PDB entry 5EZO | X-ray diffraction, 3.63 A resolution | chains H and A of the 3 polymer chains in the assembly

[Chain H]
Protein: PfCyRPA
From: Homo sapiens
Sequence (222 residues; row label = number of the first residue in the row):
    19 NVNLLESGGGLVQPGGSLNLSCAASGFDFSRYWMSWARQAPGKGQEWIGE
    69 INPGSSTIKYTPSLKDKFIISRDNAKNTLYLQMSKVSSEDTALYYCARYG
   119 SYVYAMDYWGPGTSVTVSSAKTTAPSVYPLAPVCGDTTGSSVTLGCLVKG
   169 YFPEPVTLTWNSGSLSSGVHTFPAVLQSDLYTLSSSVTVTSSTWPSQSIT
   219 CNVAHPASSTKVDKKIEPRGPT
Disulfide bonds: C40-C114, C164-C219
Covalent attachments: glycan linked to N37

[Chain A]
Protein: c12 Fab
From: Plasmodium falciparum (isolate 3D7)
UniProt: Q8IFM8 (Q8IFM8_PLAF7); numbering as in UniProt (aligned over 31-362)
Sequence (332 residues; row label = number of the first residue in the row):
    31 RHVFIRTELSFIKNNVPCIRDMFFIYKRELYNICLDDLKGEEDETHIYVQ
    81 KKVKDSWITLNDLFKETDLTGRPHIFAYVDVEEIIILLCEDEEFSNRKKD
   131 MTCHRFYSNDGKEYNNSEITISDYILKDKLLSSYVSLPLKIENREYFLIC
   181 GVSPYKFKDDNKKDDILCMASHDKGETWGTKIVIKYDNYKLGVQYFFLRP
   231 YISKNDLSFHFYVGDNINNVKNVNFIECTHEKDLEFVCSNRDFLKDNKVL
   281 QDVSTLNDEYIVSYGNDNNFAECYIFFNNENSILIKPEKYGNTTAGCYGG
   331 TFVKIDENRTLFIYSSSQGIYNIHTIYYANYE
Disordered / not traced: 69-72, 124-128, 361-362
Disulfide bonds: C48-C64, C119-C133, C180-C198, C258-C268, C303-C327
From the paper describing this entry:
  - mutagenesis - D66K: unchanged binding to mAb SB1.6
  - conformationally variable residues (order/disorder transition): K186 to K192

[Chain H / chain A interface]
Contacting residue pairs - 11 pairs, chain H then chain A:
  W51(H) with K95(A)
  Y120(H) with N91(A); D92(A), hydrogen bond (backbone-backbone); K95(A); E96(A); F136(A), hydrophobic; Y144(A), hydrogen bond (side chain-backbone); N145(A); N146(A), hydrogen bond (side chain-backbone)
  V121(H) with K95(A), hydrogen bond (backbone-side chain)
  Y122(H) with K95(A)
Interface residues without a listed pair, chain H (7 interface residues in all): R49, K77, G118
Interface residues without a listed pair, chain A (11 interface residues in all): E74, H76, L93
The authors on this interface:
  - specific contacts: Y120(H)-D92(A) (hydrogen bond), Y144(A)-Y120(H) (hydrogen bond)
  - epitope / paratope residues, chain H: Y120(H), Y122(H)
  - epitope / paratope residues, chain A: N91(A), D92(A), K95(A), E96(A), F136(A), Y144(A), N145(A), N146(A)

[Summary]
The interface between chain H and chain A involves 7 residues on one side and 11 on the other; the contacts
include 4 hydrogen bonds. Polar contacts include Y120(H)-Y144(A), Y120(H)-N146(A) and V121(H)-K95(A). The
paper describes hydrogen bonds between Y120(H) and D92(A) and Y144(A) and Y120(H). The paper reports that D66K
of chain A leaves binding to mAb SB1.6 unchanged; epitope/paratope residues Y120(H), Y122(H) and N91(A) among
others.
Here chain H is PfCyRPA (Homo sapiens) and chain A is c12 Fab (Plasmodium falciparum (isolate 3D7)). Entry
5EZO (Crystal Structure of PfCyRPA in complex with an invasion-inhibitory antibody Fab) was determined by
X-ray diffraction (same publication as 5EZI, 5EZJ, 5EZL and 5EZN).
